PDB entry 6GWS | X-ray diffraction, 2.90 A resolution | chains B and E of the 6 polymer chains in the assembly

# Chain B
Molecule: Proliferating cell nuclear antigen
Organism: Homo sapiens
UniProt: P12004 (PCNA_HUMAN); residue numbers follow UniProt; this construct covers 1-261
Amino-acid sequence (264 residues; numbered -2 to 261; the number before each row is that of its first residue; numbers below 1 keep their minus sign (Gly-2 is residue -2)):
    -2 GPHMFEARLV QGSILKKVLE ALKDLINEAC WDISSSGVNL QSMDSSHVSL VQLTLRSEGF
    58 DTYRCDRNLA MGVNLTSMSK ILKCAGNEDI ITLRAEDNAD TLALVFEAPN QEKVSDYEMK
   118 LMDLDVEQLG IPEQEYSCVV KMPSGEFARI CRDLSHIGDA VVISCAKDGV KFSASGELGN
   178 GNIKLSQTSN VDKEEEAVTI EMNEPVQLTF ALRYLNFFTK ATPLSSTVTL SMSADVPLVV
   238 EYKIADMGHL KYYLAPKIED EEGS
Unresolved in the structure: -2 to 0, 256-261
Construct notes: expression tag (-2 to 0)
Curated features (UniProtKB/Swiss-Prot):
  - DNA-binding region: Arg61 to Lys80
  - modified residue: Lys14 (N6-acetyllysine), Lys77 (N6-acetyllysine), Lys80 (N6-acetyllysine), Tyr211 (Phosphotyrosine), Lys248 (N6-acetyllysine)
  - cross-link (Glycyl lysine isopeptide (Lys-Gly)): Lys164 (interchain with G-Cter in SUMO2), Lys254 (interchain with G-Cter in SUMO2)
  - natural variant: Ser228 (S228I: In ATLD2)
  - mutagenesis: Lys13 (K13R: Inhibits acetylation, recruitment to DNA damage sites, inducible ubiquitination and protein degradation, DNA replication and repair synthesis efficiencies, but homotrimer formation, nuclear ...), Lys14 (K14R: Inhibits acetylation, recruitment to DNA damage sites, inducible ubiquitination and protein degradation, DNA replication and repair synthesis efficiencies, but homotrimer formation, nuclear ...), Lys20 (K20R: Inhibits acetylation, recruitment to DNA damage sites, inducible ubiquitination and protein degradation, DNA replication and repair synthesis efficiencies, but homotrimer formation, nuclear ...), Met40 (M40A: Complete loss of interaction with UHRF2), Ser43 to Val45 (No effect on POLD3-binding. Impairs binding to ALKBH2), Lys77 (K77A: Inhibits recruitment to DNA damage sites, but nuclear localization is similar as the wild-type; in association with A-80 ...), Lys80 (K80A: Inhibits recruitment to DNA damage sites, but nuclear localization is similar as the wild-type; in association with A-77 ...), Gln125 to Ile128 (Strong decrease in POLD3-binding. Impairs binding to ALKBH2), Ile128 (I128A: Complete loss of interaction with UHRF2), Lys164 (K164R: Abolishes ubiquitination. No effect on interaction with SHPRH), Val188 to Lys190 (No effect on POLD3-binding. No effect on ALKBH2-binding), Tyr211 (Y211F: Alters chromatin-associated PCNA stability and its function in DNA replication and repair), 3 further mutagenesis entries in UniProt

# Chain E
Molecule: PCNA-associated factor
Organism: Homo sapiens
UniProt: Q15004 (PAF15_HUMAN); numbering as in UniProt (aligned over 41-72)
Amino-acid sequence (32 residues; row label = number of the first residue in the row):
    41 RKAENKYAGG NPVCVRPTPK WQKGIGEFFR LS
Unresolved in the structure: 41-50
Curated features (UniProtKB/Swiss-Prot):
  - motif: Gln62 to Ser72 (PIP-box)
  - modified residue: Ser72 (Phosphoserine)
  - mutagenesis: Ile65 (I65A: Loss of binding to PCNA), Phe68 to Phe69 (Loss of binding to PCNA), Phe68 (F68A: Loss of binding to PCNA)

# Chain B / chain E interface
Contacting residue pairs - 54 pairs, chain B then chain E:
  Met40(B) with Ile65(E), hydrophobic; Gly66(E)
  His44(B) with Gly64(E)
  Val45(B) with Gln62(E); Gly64(E); Ile65(E), hydrogen bond (backbone-backbone)
  Ser46(B) with Ile65(E)
  Leu47(B) with Ile65(E), hydrophobic; Phe69(E), hydrophobic
  Gln125(B) with Leu71(E); Ser72(E)
  Leu126(B) with Phe69(E), hydrophobic; Arg70(E); Leu71(E)
  Gly127(B) with Phe69(E); Arg70(E), hydrogen bond (backbone-backbone)
  Ile128(B) with Phe69(E), hydrophobic
  Pro129(B) with Phe69(E)
  Arg149(B) with Asn51(E), hydrogen bond (side chain-backbone); Pro52(E); Val53(E)
  Asp150(B) with Asn51(E)
  Ser152(B) with Cys54(E); Arg56(E), hydrogen bond (backbone-side chain)
  His153(B) with Asn51(E), hydrogen bond; Pro52(E), hydrogen bond (side chain-backbone); Cys54(E); Arg56(E), hydrogen bond (backbone-side chain)
  Ile154(B) with Arg56(E)
  Gly155(B) with Arg56(E)
  Asp156(B) with Arg56(E), salt bridge; Pro57(E)
  Ala157(B) with Trp61(E), hydrophobic
  Thr206(B) with Trp61(E)
  Phe207(B) with Trp61(E)
  Ala208(B) with Pro59(E); Trp61(E); Gln62(E)
  Arg210(B) with Arg56(E); Pro57(E); Thr58(E), hydrogen bond
  Tyr211(B) with Thr58(E), hydrogen bond
  Asn213(B) with Val53(E)
  Asp232(B) with Phe68(E)
  Pro234(B) with Ile65(E), hydrophobic; Phe68(E); Phe69(E), hydrophobic
  Tyr250(B) with Ile65(E), hydrophobic; Phe69(E), hydrophobic
  Leu251(B) with Gln62(E)
  Ala252(B) with Gln62(E), hydrogen bond (backbone-side chain); Lys63(E); Phe68(E), hydrophobic
  Lys254(B) with Trp61(E)
Interface residues without a listed pair, chain B (31 interface residues in all): Pro253

# Overview
Chain B and chain E form an interface of 31 and 19 residues respectively; the contacts include 10 hydrogen
bonds and 1 salt bridge. Polar contacts include Asp156(B)-Arg56(E), Arg149(B)-Asn51(E) and Ser152(B)-Arg56(E).
UniProt lists 23 mutagenesis sites on chain B; 3 mutagenesis sites on chain E.
Chain B is Proliferating cell nuclear antigen and chain E is PCNA-associated factor, both from Homo sapiens;
the structure, Crystal structure of human PCNA in complex with three p15 peptides, was determined by X-ray
diffraction, deposited together with 6EHT.
